Entry 4KNM (X-ray diffraction, 1.90 A resolution); this record covers chain A.

# Chain A
Name: Carbonic anhydrase 13
Source organism: Homo sapiens
Notes: EC 4.2.1.1
UniProt: Q8N1Q1 (CAH13_HUMAN); residues 2-263 here correspond to UniProt positions 1-262 (UniProt number = residue number - 1)
Sequence (263 residues; each row starts with the number of its first residue):
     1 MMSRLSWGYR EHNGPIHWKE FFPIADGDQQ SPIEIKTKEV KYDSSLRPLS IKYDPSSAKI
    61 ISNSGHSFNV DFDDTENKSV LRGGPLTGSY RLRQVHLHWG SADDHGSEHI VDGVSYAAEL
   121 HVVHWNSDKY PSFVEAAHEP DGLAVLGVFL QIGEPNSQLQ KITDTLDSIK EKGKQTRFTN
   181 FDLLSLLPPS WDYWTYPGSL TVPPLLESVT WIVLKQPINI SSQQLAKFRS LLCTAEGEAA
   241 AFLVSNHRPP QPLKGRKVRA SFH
Unresolved in the structure: 1-4
Differences from the reference sequence: expression tag (1)
UniProt features mapped onto this chain:
  - active site: His-66 (Proton donor/acceptor)
  - binding site (Zn(2+)): His-96, His-98, His-121
  - binding site (substrate): Thr-201, Val-202

# Summary
Curated annotation (UniProt) lists active-site residue His-66, 3 Zn2+-binding residues and substrate-binding
residues Thr-201 and Val-202.
Chain A is Carbonic anhydrase 13 (Homo sapiens); the structure, Crystal structure of human carbonic anhydrase
isozyme XIII with 2-Chloro-4-{[(4,6-dimethylpyrimidin-2-yl)sulfanyl]acetyl}benzenesulfonamide, was determined
by X-ray diffraction (same publication as 4KNI, 4KNJ, 4KNN, 4KP5 and 4KP8).
